Entry 9GTS (electron microscopy, 3.40 A resolution); this record covers chains 1d and 0E of the 18 polymer chains in the assembly.

[Chain 1d]
Protein: Phage tail protein
Organism: Streptomyces coelicolor A3(2)
Reference sequence: Q9L0N9 (Q9L0N9_STRCO); residue numbers follow UniProt; this construct covers 1-149
Sequence (149 residues; numbered 1 to 149; the number before each row is that of its first residue):
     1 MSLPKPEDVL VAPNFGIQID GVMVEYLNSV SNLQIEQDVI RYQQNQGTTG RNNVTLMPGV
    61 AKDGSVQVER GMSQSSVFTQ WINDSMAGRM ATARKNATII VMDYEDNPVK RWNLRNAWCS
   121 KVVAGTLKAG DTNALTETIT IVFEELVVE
Not modelled in the structure: 1-3

[Chain 0E]
Protein: Pvc16 N-terminal domain-containing protein
Organism: Streptomyces coelicolor A3(2)
Reference sequence: Q8CJU2 (Q8CJU2_STRCO); residue numbers follow UniProt; this construct covers 1-225
Sequence (225 residues; each row starts with the number of its first residue):
     1 MIHEVDEVLK ALLKGGALTD SGIDVAFEAP TRDWAARRNA PVVNAYLYDI REDVGRRHRG
    61 QVAVRDQDDI VVKRRQPPRW FRLSYLVTAW TKTPQDEHRL LSAVLATLLP REQLPPYELP
   121 GALGAMNLPV PMTVAGVQTE SRSLAEIWSA LGGELKPSLD LVVTAPFPAY PEYDAGPPVT
   181 EGATVRIGGV EGDPPMSEGR SHRPHQVAAA RAARKAVTDG RTKRQ
Not modelled in the structure: 138-142, 216-225

[Chain 1d / chain 0E interface]
Contacting residue pairs - 9 pairs, chain 1d then chain 0E:
  Pro4(1d) - Asn127(0E)
  Lys5(1d) - Ala63(0E)
  Asp8(1d) - Leu128(0E)
  Leu10(1d) - Arg56(0E)
  Ala12(1d) - Gln113(0E)
  Tyr104(1d) - Gln113(0E)
  Tyr104(1d) - Pro115(0E)  hydrophobic
  Tyr104(1d) - Pro116(0E)
  Glu105(1d) - Tyr117(0E)
Interface residues without a listed pair, chain 0E (9 interface residues in all): Pro129

[In short]
7 residues of chain 1d and 9 residues of chain 0E are in contact.
Chain 1d is Phage tail protein and chain 0E is Pvc16 N-terminal domain-containing protein, both from
Streptomyces coelicolor A3(2); the structure, Cryo-EM structure of a contractile injection system in
Streptomyces coelicolor, the cap portion in extended state, was determined by electron microscopy together
with 9GTP and 9GTR from the same study.
